Entry 6X0L (electron microscopy, 3.90 A resolution); this record covers chains P and I of the 7 polymer chains in the assembly.

Chain P:
Protein: Poly [ADP-ribose] polymerase 2
Organism: Homo sapiens
Notes: EC 2.4.2.30, 2.4.2.-
UniProt: Q9UGN5 (PARP2_HUMAN), isoform Q9UGN5-2; residue numbers follow UniProt; this construct covers 1-570
Sequence (590 residues; numbered -19 to 570; the number before each row is that of its first residue; numbers below 1 keep their minus sign (Met-19 is residue -19)):
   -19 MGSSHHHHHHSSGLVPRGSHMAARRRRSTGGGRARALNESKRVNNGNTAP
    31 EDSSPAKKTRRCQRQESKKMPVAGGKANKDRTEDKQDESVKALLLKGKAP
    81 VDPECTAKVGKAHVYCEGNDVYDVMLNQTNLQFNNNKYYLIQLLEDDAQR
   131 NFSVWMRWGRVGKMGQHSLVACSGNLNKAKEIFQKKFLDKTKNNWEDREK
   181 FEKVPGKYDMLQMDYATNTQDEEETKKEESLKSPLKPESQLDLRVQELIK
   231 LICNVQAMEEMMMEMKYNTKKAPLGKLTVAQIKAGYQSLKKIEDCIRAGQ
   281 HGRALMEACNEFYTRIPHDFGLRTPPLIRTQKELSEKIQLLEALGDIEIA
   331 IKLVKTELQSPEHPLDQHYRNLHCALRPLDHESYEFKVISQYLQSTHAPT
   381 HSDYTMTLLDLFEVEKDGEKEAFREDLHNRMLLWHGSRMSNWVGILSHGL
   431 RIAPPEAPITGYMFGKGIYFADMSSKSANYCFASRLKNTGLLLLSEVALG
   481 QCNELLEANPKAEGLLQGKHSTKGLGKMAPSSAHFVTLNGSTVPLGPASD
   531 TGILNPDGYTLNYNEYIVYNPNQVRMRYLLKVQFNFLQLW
Unresolved in the structure: -19 to 76, 196-215
Differences from the reference sequence: initiating methionine (-19); expression tag (-18 to 0)
UniProt features mapped onto this chain:
  - motif (Nuclear localization signal): Lys21, Arg22, Pro35 to Arg40
  - modified residue (N6-acetyllysine): Lys37, Lys38
  - mutagenesis: Lys21 to Arg22 (Reduced localization to the nucleus. Abolished localization to the nucleus; when associated with 37-A-A-38), Lys37 to Lys38 (Reduced localization to the nucleus. Abolished localization to the nucleus; when associated with 21-A-A-22), Lys183 (K183A: Decreased poly [ADP-ribose] polymerase activity. Impaired formation of a complex with damaged DNA), His428 (H428A: Abolished trapping at DNA damage sites upon binding to PARP inhibitors (PARPi))
Reported in the primary citation:
  - binding site for the 167-nt DNA strand: Gly139 to Gly145
  - mutagenesis - R140A: abolished binding to nucleosome
  - mutagenesis - R140A: abolished catalytic activity on H3 PARylation
  - contacts within the chain: Val141-Leu254 (hydrophobic contact), Val141-Pro253 (hydrophobic contact), Lys143-Asp299
  - mutagenesis - V141D: increased catalytic activity
  - mutagenesis - V141D: abolished catalytic activity on DNA-dependent H3 PARylation
  - conformationally variable residues (helix shift, loop rearrangement): Gly139 to Gly145, Glu244, Asn248 to Thr258, Pro297 to Thr310, Glu322, Asp326

Chain I:
Molecule: 167-nt DNA strand
Sequence (167 nucleotides; each row starts with the number of its first residue; numbers below 1 keep their minus sign (DC-83 is residue -83)):
   -83 CAATACATGCACAGGATGTATATATCTGACACGTGCCTGGAGACTAGGGA
   -33 GTAATCCCCTTGGCGGTTAAAACGCGGGGGACAGCGCGTACGTGCGTTTA
    17 AGCGGTGCTAGAGCTGTCTACGACCAATTGAGCGGCCTCGGCACCGGGAT
    67 TCTCCAGGGCATCATAG
Unresolved in the structure: -73 to 83

How chain P and chain I interact:
Contacting residue pairs (5; chain P residue first):
  Lys143(P) - DT-80(I)  sugar contact
  Gln146(P) - DC-83(I)  base contact
  Gln146(P) - DA-82(I)  hydrogen bond to the sugar
  Leu302(P) - DA-79(I)  sugar contact
  Arg303(P) - DC-78(I)  phosphate contact
Also at the interface, not in a pair above, chain P (5 interface residues in all): Met144

Overview:
The chain P/chain I interface involves 5 residues from each chain; the contacts include 1 hydrogen bond. Its
one hydrogen-bonded contact is Gln146(P)-DA-82(I). From UniProt: 6 mutagenesis sites on chain P. From the
paper: a binding site for the 167-nt DNA strand at Gly139(P); R140A of chain P abolishes binding to
nucleosome.
Here chain P is Poly [ADP-ribose] polymerase 2 (Homo sapiens) and chain I is a 167-nt DNA strand. Entry 6X0L
(Bridging of double-strand DNA break activates PARP2/HPF1 to modify chromatin) was determined by electron
microscopy (same publication as 6WZ5, 6WZ9, 6X0M and 6X0N).
